Entry 7VA9 (electron microscopy, 3.08 A resolution); this record covers chains s and u of the 64 polymer chains in the assembly.

== Chain s (and u) ==
Name: Light-harvesting protein B-875 alpha chain
Source organism: Cereibacter sphaeroides 2.4.1
Notes: chain u of this document is another copy of the same molecule, construct and numbering; everything in this record applies to it too
Reference sequence: Q3J1A4 (LHA1_RHOS4); numbering as in UniProt (aligned over 1-58)
Sequence (58 residues; numbered 1 to 58; the number before each row is that of its first residue):
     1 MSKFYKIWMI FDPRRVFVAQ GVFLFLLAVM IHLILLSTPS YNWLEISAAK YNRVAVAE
Not modelled in the structure: 55-58 (chain u: 1-10, 55-58)
Residues lining bound ligands:
  - bacteriochlorophyll a (BCL), molecule 1: G21, L24, F25, A28, H32, L35, Y41, W43
  - bacteriochlorophyll a (BCL), molecule 2: L24, L27, A28, I31, H32, L35, Y41
  - spheroidene (SPO), molecule 1: F4, K6, I7, M9, I10
  - spheroidene (SPO), molecule 2: F17, Q20, F23, L24, L27, M30, I31
  - spheroidene (SPO), molecule 3: F17, Q20, G21, K50
  - spheroidene (SPO), molecule 4: F25, A28, H32, L33, L36, W43
Curated features (UniProtKB/Swiss-Prot):
  - binding site (a bacteriochlorophyll): H32

== Chain s / chain u interface ==
Pairs across the interface (11):
  I10(s) - R14(u)
  I10(s) - F17(u)  hydrophobic
  F11(s) - R14(u)
  F11(s) - F17(u)  hydrophobic
  F11(s) - V18(u)  hydrophobic
  R15(s) - R14(u)
  F23(s) - F25(u)  hydrophobic
  S40(s) - A48(u)
  S40(s) - R53(u)
  Y41(s) - L44(u)  hydrophobic
  Y41(s) - S47(u)
Also at the interface, not in a pair above, chain s (10 interface residues in all): I7, M30, L35, T38
Also at the interface, not in a pair above, chain u (10 interface residues in all): P13, V29

== Summary ==
Chain s and chain u each contribute 10 residues to their interface. Chain s binds 4 copies of spheroidene and
bacteriochlorophyll a. From UniProt: bacteriochlorophyll-binding residue H32(s) on chain s.
Both chains are Light-harvesting protein B-875 alpha chain (Cereibacter sphaeroides 2.4.1). Entry 7VA9 (Rba
sphaeroides PufY-KO RC-LH1 dimer type-1) was determined by electron microscopy together with 7VB9, 7VNM, 7VOR,
7VOT and 7VOY from the same study.
